1NCY - chain A; structure by X-ray diffraction, 2.10 A resolution.

Chain A:
Name: Troponin C
Organism: Gallus gallus
UniProtKB: P02588 (TNNC2_CHICK); residue numbers follow UniProt; this construct covers 1-162
Chain sequence (162 residues; numbered 1 to 162; the number before each row is that of its first residue):
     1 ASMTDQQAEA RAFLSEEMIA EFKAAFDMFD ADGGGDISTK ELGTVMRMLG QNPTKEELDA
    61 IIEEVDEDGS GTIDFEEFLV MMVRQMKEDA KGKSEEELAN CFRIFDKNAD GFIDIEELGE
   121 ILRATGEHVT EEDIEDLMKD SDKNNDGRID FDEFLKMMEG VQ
Bound ions: Mn2+ site 1: Asp-106, Asn-108, Asp-110, Phe-112, Glu-117; Mn2+ site 2: Asp-142, Asn-144, Asp-146, Arg-148, Glu-153
Swiss-Prot annotation at these positions:
  - binding site (Ca(2+)): Asn-145

In short:
Asp-106, Asn-108, Asp-110, Phe-112 and Glu-117 form the Mn2+ site 1. Asp-142, Asn-144, Asp-146, Arg-148 and
Glu-153 form the Mn2+ site 2. From UniProt: Ca2+-binding residue Asn-145.
Chain A is Troponin C (Gallus gallus); the structure, Troponin-C, complex with manganese, was determined by
X-ray diffraction (same publication as 1NCX and 1NCZ).
